Entry 5HUF (X-ray diffraction, 2.81 A resolution); this record covers chains B and D of the 6 polymer chains in the assembly.

[Chain B (and D)]
Name: hemagglutinin HA2
Organism: Influenza A virus (A/gyrfalcon/Washington/41088-6/2014(H5N8))
Notes: chain D of this document is another copy of the same molecule, construct and numbering; everything in this record applies to it too
UniProtKB: A0A0C4X0C0 (A0A0C4X0C0_9INFA); residues 1-174 here correspond to UniProt positions 346-519 (UniProt number = residue number + 345)
Chain sequence (181 residues; each row starts with the number of its first residue):
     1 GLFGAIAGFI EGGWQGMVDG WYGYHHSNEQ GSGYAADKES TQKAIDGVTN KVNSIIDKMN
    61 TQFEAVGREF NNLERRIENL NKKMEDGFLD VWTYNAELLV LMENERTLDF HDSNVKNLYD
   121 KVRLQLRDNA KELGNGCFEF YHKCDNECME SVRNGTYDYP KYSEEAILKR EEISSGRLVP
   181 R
Disordered / not traced: 177-181
Construct notes: expression tag (175-181)
Disulfides: Cys144-Cys148
Covalently attached groups: N-acetylglucosamine (NAG) linked to Asn154
What the authors report for this chain:
  - post-translational modification sites: Asn154

[How chain B and chain D interact]
Contacting residue pairs (41):
  Phe3(B) with Gly1(D); Leu2(D); Phe3(D), hydrophobic
  Ser54(B) with Leu101(D)
  Ile55(B) with Tyr94(D), hydrogen bond (backbone-side chain)
  Lys58(B) with Tyr94(D); Glu97(D), salt bridge; Leu101(D)
  Met59(B) with Tyr94(D)
  Thr61(B) with Asp90(D)
  Phe63(B) with Asp86(D); Leu89(D), hydrophobic; Asp90(D)
  Val66(B) with Asn79(D); Lys83(D)
  Glu69(B) with Arg76(D), hydrogen bond (backbone-side chain)
  Phe70(B) with Arg76(D)
  Glu74(B) with Arg76(D), salt bridge
  Ile77(B) with Ile77(D), hydrophobic
  Asn81(B) with Leu80(D); Lys83(D), hydrogen bond
  Met84(B) with Leu80(D), hydrophobic; Met84(D), hydrophobic
  Phe88(B) with Met84(D); Gly87(D); Phe88(D)
  Trp92(B) with Asp90(D); Val91(D), hydrophobic; Tyr94(D), hydrophobic
  Asn95(B) with Asn95(D), hydrogen bond
  Leu99(B) with Tyr94(D); Leu98(D), hydrophobic
  Glu103(B) with Met102(D)
  Arg106(B) with Glu105(D); Arg106(D)
  Ser113(B) with Leu2(D), hydrogen bond (side chain-backbone)
  Asn117(B) with Leu2(D); Phe3(D); Gly4(D)
  Leu124(B) with Glu132(D)
  Arg127(B) with Lys131(D)
Also at the interface, not in a pair above, chain B (32 interface residues in all): Gly67, Asn71, Leu80, Val91, Met102, Asp109, Phe110, Lys116
Also at the interface, not in a pair above, chain D (29 interface residues in all): Thr93, Lys116, Gly134

[Overview]
32 residues of chain B face 29 of chain D across their interface, with 5 hydrogen bonds and 2 salt bridges.
Polar contacts include Lys58(B)-Glu97(D), Glu74(B)-Arg76(D) and Ile55(B)-Tyr94(D). N-acetylglucosamine is
covalently linked to Asn154(B). From the paper: a modification site at Asn154(B).
Both chains are hemagglutinin HA2 (Influenza A virus (A/gyrfalcon/Washington/41088-6/2014(H5N8))). Entry 5HUF
(The crystal structure of hemagglutinin from A/gyrfalcon/Washington/41088-6/2014 influenza virus) was
determined by X-ray diffraction, deposited together with 5HU8, 5HUG, 5HUK, 5HUM and 5HUN.
